PDB entry 7PKN | electron microscopy, 3.20 A resolution | chains K and M of the 11 polymer chains in the assembly

[Chain K]
Protein: Centromere protein K
From: Homo sapiens
UniProt: Q9BS16 (CENPK_HUMAN); residues 1-269 here = UniProt positions 1-269
Chain sequence (269 residues; numbered 1 to 269; the number before each row is that of its first residue):
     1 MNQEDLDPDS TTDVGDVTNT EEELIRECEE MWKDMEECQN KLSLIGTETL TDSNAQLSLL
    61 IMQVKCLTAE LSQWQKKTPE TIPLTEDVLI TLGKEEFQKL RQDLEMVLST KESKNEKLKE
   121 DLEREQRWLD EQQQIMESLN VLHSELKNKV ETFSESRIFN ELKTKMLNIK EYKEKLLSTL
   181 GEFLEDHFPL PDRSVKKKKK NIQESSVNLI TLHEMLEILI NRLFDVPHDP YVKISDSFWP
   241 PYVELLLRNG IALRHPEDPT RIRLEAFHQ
Not modelled in the structure: 1-18, 150-269
Curated features (UniProtKB/Swiss-Prot):
  - site: Glu96, Phe97 (Breakpoint for translocation to form KMT2A/MLL1-CENPK oncogene)

[Chain M]
Protein: Centromere protein M
From: Homo sapiens
UniProt: Q9NSP4 (CENPM_HUMAN); numbering as in UniProt (aligned over 1-180)
Chain sequence (180 residues; row label = number of the first residue in the row):
     1 MSVLRPLDKL PGLNTATILL VGTEDALLQQ LADSMLKEDC ASELKVHLAK SLPLPSSVNR
    61 PRIDLIVFVV NLHSKYSLQN TEESLRHVDA SFFLGKVCFL ATGAGRESHC SIHRHTVVKL
   121 AHTYQSPLLY CDLEVEGFRA TMAQRLVRVL QICAGHVPGV SALNLLSLLR SSEGPSLEDL
Not modelled in the structure: 1, 174-180

[How chain K and chain M interact]
Contacting residue pairs - 26 pairs, chain K then chain M:
  Trp32(K) - Leu10(M)  hydrophobic
  Trp32(K) - Pro11(M)
  Met35(K) - Leu10(M)  hydrophobic
  Met35(K) - Pro11(M)
  Glu36(K) - Leu10(M)
  Gln39(K) - Leu7(M)
  Gln39(K) - Asp8(M)  hydrogen bond (side chain-backbone)
  Ile45(K) - Arg5(M)  hydrogen bond (backbone-side chain)
  Thr47(K) - Arg5(M)
  Glu48(K) - Asp89(M)
  Glu48(K) - Ala90(M)  hydrogen bond (backbone-backbone)
  Leu50(K) - Ala90(M)  hydrophobic
  Gln56(K) - His122(M)
  Gln56(K) - Gln125(M)
  Leu59(K) - Ala90(M)
  Leu59(K) - Phe93(M)  hydrophobic
  Leu59(K) - Tyr124(M)
  Met62(K) - Ala90(M)  hydrophobic
  Met62(K) - Ser91(M)
  Gln63(K) - Leu94(M)
  Gln63(K) - Leu166(M)
  Cys66(K) - Leu94(M)  hydrophobic
  Cys66(K) - Leu163(M)  hydrophobic
  Leu67(K) - Leu163(M)  hydrophobic
  Glu70(K) - Leu163(M)
  Glu70(K) - Asn164(M)
Other interface residues (no listed pair), chain K (20 interface residues in all): Leu42, Thr49, Thr51, Asp52, Ala55
Other interface residues (no listed pair), chain M (23 interface residues in all): Val3, Leu13, Arg86, Val88, Thr123, Ser161, Arg170

[Summary]
20 residues of chain K face 23 of chain M across their interface; the contacts include 3 hydrogen bonds. Polar
pairs include Gln39(K)-Asp8(M), Ile45(K)-Arg5(M) and Glu48(K)-Ala90(M).
Here chain K is Centromere protein K and chain M is Centromere protein M, both from Homo sapiens. Entry 7PKN
(Structure of the human CCAN deltaCT complex) was determined by electron microscopy together with 7PB4, 7PB8,
7PII, 7R5R, 7R5S, 7R5V, 7YWX and 7YYH from the same study.
